3UAV - chain A; structure by X-ray diffraction, 1.40 A resolution.

Chain A:
Name: Purine nucleoside phosphorylase deoD-type
Source organism: Bacillus cereus
Notes: EC 2.4.2.1
UniProt: Q5EEL8 (DEOD_BACCE); residues 1-235 here = UniProt positions 1-235
Chain sequence (235 residues; numbered 1 to 235; the number before each row is that of its first residue):
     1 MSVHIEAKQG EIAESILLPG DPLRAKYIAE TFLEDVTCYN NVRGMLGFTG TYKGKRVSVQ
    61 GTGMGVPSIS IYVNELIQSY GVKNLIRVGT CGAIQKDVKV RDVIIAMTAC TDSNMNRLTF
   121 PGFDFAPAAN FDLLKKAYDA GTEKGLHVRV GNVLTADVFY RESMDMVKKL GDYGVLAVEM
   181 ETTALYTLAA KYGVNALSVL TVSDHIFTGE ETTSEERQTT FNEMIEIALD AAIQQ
Not modelled in the structure: 1, 208-213, 235
UniProt features mapped onto this chain:
  - active site: Asp204 (Proton donor)
  - binding site (a purine D-ribonucleoside): His4, Glu162, Glu179 to Glu181, Ser203, Asp204
  - binding site (phosphate): Gly20, Arg24, Arg43, Arg87 to Thr90
  - site: Arg217 (Important for catalytic activity)
Reported in the primary citation:
  - binding site for sulfate ion: Arg43
  - conformationally variable residues (order/disorder transition): Thr208 to Thr213

In short:
From UniProt: active-site residue Asp204, 7 purine D-ribonucleoside-binding residues and 7 phosphate-binding
residues. The paper reports a binding site for sulfate ion at Arg43; conformational variability at Thr208.
Chain A is Purine nucleoside phosphorylase deoD-type (Bacillus cereus); the structure, Crystal structure of
adenosine phosphorylase from Bacillus cereus, was determined by X-ray diffraction together with 3UAW, 3UAX,
3UAY and 3UAZ from the same study.
